6ZDP - chains A and B; structure by X-ray diffraction, 2.85 A resolution.

# Chain A
Protein: Telomerase reverse transcriptase
From: Candida tropicalis (strain ATCC MYA-3404 / T1)
Notes: EC 2.7.7.49
UniProtKB: C5MCQ7 (C5MCQ7_CANTT); residue numbers follow UniProt; this construct covers 158-879
Amino-acid sequence (724 residues; row label = number of the first residue in the row):
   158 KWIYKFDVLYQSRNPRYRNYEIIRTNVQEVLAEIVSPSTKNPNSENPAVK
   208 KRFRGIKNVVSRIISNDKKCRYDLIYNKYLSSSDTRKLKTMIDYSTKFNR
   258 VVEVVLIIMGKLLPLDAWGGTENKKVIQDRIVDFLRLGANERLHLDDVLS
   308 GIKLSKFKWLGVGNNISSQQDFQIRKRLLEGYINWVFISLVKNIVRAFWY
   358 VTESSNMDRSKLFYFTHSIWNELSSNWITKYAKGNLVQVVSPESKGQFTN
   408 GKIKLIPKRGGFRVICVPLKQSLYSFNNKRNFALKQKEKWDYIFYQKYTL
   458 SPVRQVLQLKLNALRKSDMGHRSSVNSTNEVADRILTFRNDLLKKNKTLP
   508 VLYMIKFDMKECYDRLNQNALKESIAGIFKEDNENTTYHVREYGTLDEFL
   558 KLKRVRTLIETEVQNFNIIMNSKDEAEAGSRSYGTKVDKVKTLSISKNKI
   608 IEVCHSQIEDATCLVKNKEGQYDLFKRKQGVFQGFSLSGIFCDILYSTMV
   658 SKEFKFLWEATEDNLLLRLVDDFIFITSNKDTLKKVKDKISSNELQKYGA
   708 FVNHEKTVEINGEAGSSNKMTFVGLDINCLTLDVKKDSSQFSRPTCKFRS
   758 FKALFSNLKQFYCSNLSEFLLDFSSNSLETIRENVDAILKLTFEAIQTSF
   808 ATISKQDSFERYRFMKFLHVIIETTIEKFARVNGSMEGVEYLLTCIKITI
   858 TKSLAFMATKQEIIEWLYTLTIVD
Disordered / not traced: 399-403, 564-597, 880-881
Differences from the reference sequence: expression tag (880-881)
Modified / non-standard residues: Mse-248, Mse-266, Mse-364, Mse-476, Mse-511, Mse-516, Mse-656, Mse-727, Mse-822, Mse-843, Mse-864 (selenomethionine; parent Met)
Bound ions: K+ near Asp-328 (its only coordinating residue here)
Reported in the primary citation:
  - contacts within the chain: Tyr-167/Lys-411 (cation-pi contact)
  - mutagenesis - K411A: decreased catalytic activity
  - mutagenesis - R366C/S774C: abolished catalytic activity
  - mutagenesis - T552C/G841C, L565C/T878C: unchanged catalytic activity

# Chain B
Molecule: Chains: B
Sequence (72 nucleotides; numbered 1282 to 1357; 4 numbers in that range are skipped by the numbering (no residue carries them; nothing is unmodelled there); the number before each row is that of its first residue):
  1282 GGUUU
  1288 AGAUCUAAGGACUUCCUAAUUAGUGGUUUGU
  1321 CCAAUGUUCUUCAUGGGCAUGCUAGACUCU
  1352 GAACCC
Disordered / not traced: 1330-1334

# How chain A and chain B interact
Residue-residue contacts (50):
  Val-184(A) / U1308(B)  base contact
  Gln-185(A) / A1309(B)  base contact
  Leu-188(A) / G1310(B)  base contact
  Asn-200(A) / G1310(B)  hydrogen bond to the base
  Asn-203(A) / C1299(B)  phosphate contact
  Pro-204(A) / U1300(B)  phosphate contact
  Ala-205(A) / A1298(B)  phosphate contact
  Ala-205(A) / C1299(B)  phosphate contact
  Lys-208(A) / G1297(B)  salt bridge to the phosphate
  Lys-208(A) / A1298(B)  phosphate contact
  Lys-208(A) / U1311(B)  phosphate contact
  Phe-210(A) / G1310(B)  base contact
  Arg-211(A) / G1310(B)  salt bridge to the phosphate
  Lys-214(A) / U1308(B)  hydrogen bond to the sugar
  Lys-214(A) / A1309(B)  base contact
  Lys-214(A) / G1310(B)  base contact
  Asp-303(A) / G1326(B)  hydrogen bond to the sugar
  Asp-303(A) / U1327(B)  sugar contact
  Leu-306(A) / A1339(B)  sugar contact
  Ser-307(A) / A1339(B)  hydrogen bond to the sugar
  Gly-308(A) / A1339(B)  hydrogen bond to the sugar
  Gly-308(A) / U1340(B)  phosphate contact
  Ile-309(A) / U1340(B)  sugar contact
  Lys-310(A) / U1340(B)  salt bridge to the phosphate
  Lys-310(A) / G1341(B)  phosphate contact
  Leu-311(A) / U1340(B)  hydrogen bond to the phosphate
  Leu-311(A) / G1341(B)  hydrogen bond to the phosphate
  Ser-312(A) / G1341(B)  hydrogen bond to the phosphate
  Ile-323(A) / G1341(B)  phosphate contact
  Ile-323(A) / C1342(B)  phosphate contact
  Ser-324(A) / G1296(B)  hydrogen bond to the base
  Ser-324(A) / G1297(B)  hydrogen bond to the sugar
  Ser-325(A) / G1296(B)  base contact
  Ser-325(A) / G1297(B)  hydrogen bond to the sugar
  Gln-326(A) / C1322(B)  sugar contact
  Gln-326(A) / A1323(B)  hydrogen bond to the sugar
  Gln-326(A) / A1324(B)  hydrogen bond to the sugar
  Gln-327(A) / G1297(B)  base contact
  Gln-327(A) / A1298(B)  sugar contact
  Gln-327(A) / C1321(B)  hydrogen bond to the sugar
  Gln-327(A) / C1322(B)  sugar contact
  Asp-328(A) / G1297(B)  sugar contact
  Phe-329(A) / A1323(B)  base contact
  Phe-329(A) / A1324(B)  base contact
  Phe-329(A) / U1340(B)  base contact
  Phe-329(A) / G1341(B)  sugar contact
  Gln-330(A) / A1324(B)  hydrogen bond to the sugar
  Gln-330(A) / U1325(B)  hydrogen bond to the sugar
  Lys-333(A) / U1325(B)  hydrogen bond to the sugar
  Lys-333(A) / G1326(B)  sugar contact
Interface residues without a listed pair, chain A (31 interface residues in all): Lys-207, Lys-759, Lys-823
Interface residues without a listed pair, chain B (21 interface residues in all): C1329

# Summary
31 residues of chain A and 21 residues of chain B are in contact; the contacts include 17 hydrogen bonds and 3
salt bridges. Polar pairs include Asn-200(A)/G1310(B), Ser-324(A)/G1296(B) and Lys-214(A)/U1308(B). From the
paper: K411A of chain A reduces catalytic activity; contacts within the chain involving Tyr-167(A) and
Lys-411(A); 4 substitutions were tested in all.
Chain A is Telomerase reverse transcriptase (Candida tropicalis (strain ATCC MYA-3404 / T1)) and chain B is
Chains: B; the structure, Structure of telomerase from Candida Tropicalis in complexe with TWJ fragment of
telomeric RNA, was determined by X-ray diffraction, deposited together with 6ZD1, 6ZD2, 6ZD6, 6ZDQ and 6ZDU.
